Entry 2YVN (X-ray diffraction, 1.84 A resolution); this record covers chain A.

Chain A:
Protein: MutT/nudix family protein
From: Thermus thermophilus
Notes: EC 3.6.1.-
Reference sequence: Q5SJY9 (Q5SJY9_THET8); numbering as in UniProt (aligned over 1-182)
Sequence (182 residues; each row starts with the number of its first residue):
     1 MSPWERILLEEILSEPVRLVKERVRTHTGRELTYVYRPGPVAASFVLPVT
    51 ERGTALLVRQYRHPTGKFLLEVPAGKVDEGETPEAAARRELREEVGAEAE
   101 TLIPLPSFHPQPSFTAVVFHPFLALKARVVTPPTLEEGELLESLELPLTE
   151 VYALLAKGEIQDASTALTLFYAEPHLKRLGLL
What the authors report for this chain:
  - conformationally variable residues (order/disorder transition): Glu-137
  - catalytic residues: Glu-90, Glu-94
  - mutagenesis - E136Q (12-fold): decreased catalytic activity on ADPR
  - mutagenesis - E90Q, E94Q, E136Q (9-fold): decreased catalytic activity on FAD

Overview:
From the paper: catalytic residues Glu-90 and Glu-94; E90Q, E94Q and E136Q reduce catalytic activity on FAD.
Chain A is MutT/nudix family protein (Thermus thermophilus); the structure, Crystal structure of NDX2 from
thermus thermophilus HB8, was determined by X-ray diffraction, deposited together with 2YVM and 2YVP.
